2RIF - chains A and B; structure by X-ray diffraction, 2.35 A resolution.

[Chain A (and B)]
Molecule: Conserved protein with 2 CBS domains
From: Pyrobaculum aerophilum
Notes: chain B of this document is another copy of the same molecule, construct and numbering; everything in this record applies to it too
Reference sequence: Q8ZVX8 (Q8ZVX8_PYRAE); residues 2-138 here = UniProt positions 2-138
Amino-acid sequence (141 residues; row label = number of the first residue in the row; numbers below 1 keep their minus sign (Gly-2 is residue -2)):
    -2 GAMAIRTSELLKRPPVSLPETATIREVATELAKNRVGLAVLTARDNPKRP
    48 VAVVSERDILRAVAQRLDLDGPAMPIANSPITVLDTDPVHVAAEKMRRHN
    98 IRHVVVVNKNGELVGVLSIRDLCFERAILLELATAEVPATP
Not modelled in the structure: -2 to 1, 133-138 (chain B: -2 to 1, 131-138)
Construct notes: expression tag (-2 to 1)
Ligand contacts:
  - adenosine monophosphate (AMP), molecule 1: Lys9, Arg10, Pro11, Pro12, Val13, Arg32, Val33, Gly34, Leu35, Ala36, Val37, His100, Val113, Ser115, Arg117, Asp118
  - adenosine monophosphate (AMP), molecule 2: Gly34, Leu35, Val50, Ser52, Arg54, Asp55, Arg58, Asn75, Ser76, Pro77, Ile78, Ile98, Arg99, His100, Val101, Val102
From the paper describing this entry:
  - binding site for adenosine monophosphate: Val13, Val33, Leu35, Val50, Asp55, Ile78, Ile98, Arg99, His100, Val113, Arg117, Asp118
  - specificity-determining residues: Pro11, Ser76
  - mutagenesis - C120S (3.8 M): decreased stability

[How chain A and chain B interact]
Inter-chain disulfides: Cys120(A)-Cys120(B)
Pairs across the interface (60; chain A residue first):
  Arg22(A) with Val60(B), hydrogen bond (side chain-backbone); Arg63(B)
  Ala25(A) with Val60(B), hydrophobic; Ala61(B)
  Leu28(A) with Leu57(B), hydrophobic
  Ala29(A) with Arg58(B), hydrogen bond (backbone-side chain); Ala61(B), hydrophobic
  Arg32(A) with Arg54(B); Arg58(B)
  Val33(A) with Arg54(B)
  Gly34(A) with Arg54(B)
  Glu53(A) with Arg54(B), salt bridge; Leu57(B); Arg99(B), salt bridge
  Arg54(A) with Arg32(B), hydrogen bond (side chain-backbone); Val33(B); Gly34(B); Glu53(B), salt bridge; Arg117(B)
  Ile56(A) with Leu57(B), hydrophobic
  Leu57(A) with Ala25(B), hydrophobic; Leu28(B), hydrophobic; Glu53(B); Ile56(B), hydrophobic
  Val60(A) with Arg22(B), hydrogen bond (backbone-side chain); Ala25(B), hydrophobic; Val60(B), hydrophobic; Leu66(B), hydrophobic
  Ala61(A) with Ala25(B); Thr26(B)
  Arg63(A) with Arg22(B); Asp67(B), salt bridge
  Leu66(A) with Val60(B), hydrophobic
  Met93(A) with Phe121(B)
  Arg94(A) with Phe121(B)
  Asn97(A) with Arg117(B), hydrogen bond
  Ile98(A) with Arg117(B); Phe121(B)
  Arg99(A) with Glu53(B), salt bridge; Arg99(B); Arg117(B)
  Ile116(A) with Ile116(B); Phe121(B), hydrophobic
  Arg117(A) with Arg54(B); Asn97(B), hydrogen bond (side chain-backbone); Arg99(B)
  Cys120(A) with Ile116(B), hydrophobic; Cys120(B), disulfide
  Phe121(A) with Met93(B); Arg94(B); Ile98(B); Ile116(B), hydrophobic
  Arg123(A) with Arg94(B)
  Leu126(A) with Leu126(B), hydrophobic
  Leu127(A) with Ala130(B)
  Leu129(A) with Arg123(B); Leu126(B), hydrophobic
  Ala130(A) with Arg123(B); Leu127(B), hydrophobic
  Ala132(A) with Arg123(B)
Other interface residues (no listed pair), chain A (33 interface residues in all): Thr26, Arg58, Ala90
Other interface residues (no listed pair), chain B (34 interface residues in all): Ala29, Ala90, His100, Leu129

[Overview]
Chain A and chain B form an interface of 33 and 34 residues respectively, with 1 disulfide bond, 6 hydrogen
bonds and 5 salt bridges. Polar contacts include Glu53(A)-Arg54(B), Glu53(A)-Arg99(B) and Arg63(A)-Asp67(B).
From the paper: a binding site for adenosine monophosphate at Val13(A), Val33(A) and Leu35(A) among others;
C120S of chain A reduces stability.
Chain A and chain B are both Conserved protein with 2 CBS domains (Pyrobaculum aerophilum); the structure, CBS
domain protein PAE2072 from Pyrobaculum aerophilum complexed with AMP, was determined by X-ray diffraction,
deposited together with 2RIH.
